Entry 5WNT (X-ray diffraction, 3.30 A resolution); this record covers chains A and D of the 23 polymer chains in the assembly.

Chain A:
Molecule: 16S Ribosomal RNA rRNA
From: Thermus thermophilus (strain HB8 / ATCC 27634 / DSM 579)
Sequence (1522 nucleotides; each row starts with the number of its first residue; note: 42 numbers in that range are skipped by the numbering (no residue carries them; nothing is unmodelled there); a row labelled like 190A-190L holds insertion residues (190A, then the next letters in order); numbering starts at 0):
     0 UUUGUUGGAG AGUUUGAUCC UGGCUCAGGG UGAACGCUGG CGGCGUGCCU AAGACAUGCA
    60 AGUCGUGCGG G
    73 CCGCGGGGUU UU
    88 ACUCCG
    95 UGGUC
   101 AGCGGCGGAC GGGUGAGUAA CGCGUGGGU
  129A G
   130 ACCUACCCGG AAGAGGGGGA CAACCCGGGG AAACUCGGGC UAAUCCCCCA UGUGGACCCG
   190 C
190A-190L CCCUUGGGGUGU
   191 GUCCAAAGGG CUUU
   216 GCCCGCUUCC GGAUGGGCCC GCGUCCCAUC AGCUAGUUGG UGGGGUAAUG GCCCACCAAG
   276 GCGACGACGG GUAGCCGGUC UGAGAGGAUG GCCGGCCACA GGGGCACUGA GACACGGGCC
   336 CCACUCCUAC GGGAGGCAGC AGUUAGGAAU CUUCCGCAAU GGGCGCAAGC CUGACGGAGC
   396 GACGCCGCUU GGAGGAAGAA GCCCUUCGGG GUGUAAACUC CUGAA
   442 CCCGGGACGA AACCCCCGAC GA
   474 GGGGACUGAC GGUACCGGG
   494 GUAAUAGCGC CGGCCAACUC CGUGCCAGCA GCCGCGGUAA UACGGAGGGC GCGAGCGUUA
   554 CCCGGAUUCA CUGGGCGUAA AGGGCGUGUA GGCGGCCUGG GGCGUCCCAU GUGAAAGACC
   614 ACGGCUCAAC CGUGGGGGAG CGUGGGAUAC GCUCAGGCUA GACGGUGGGA GAGGGUGGUG
   674 GAAUUCCCGG AGUAGCGGUG AAAUGCGCAG AUACCGGGAG GAACGCCGAU GGCGAAGGCA
   734 GCCACCUGGU CCACCCGUGA CGCUGAGGCG CGAAAGCGUG GGGAGCAAAC CGGAUUAGAU
   794 ACCCGGGUAG UCCACGCCCU AAACGAUGCG CGCUAGGUCU CUGGGUCU
   848 CCUGGGGGCC GAAGCUAACG CGUUAAGCGC GCCGCCUGGG GAGUACGGCC GCAAGGCUGA
   908 AACUCAAAGG AAUUGACGGG GGCCCGCACA AGCGGUGGAG CAUGUGGUUU AAUUCGAAGX
   968 AACGCGAAGA ACCUUACCAG GCCUUGACAU GCUAGG
 1003A G
  1004 AACCCGGGUG AAAGCCUGGG GUGCCCC
1030A-1030D GCGA
  1031 GGGGAGCCCU AGCACAGGUG CUGCAUGGCC GUCGUCAGCU CGUGCCGUGA GGUGUUGGGU
  1091 UAAGUCCCGC AACGAGCGCA ACCCCCGCCG UUAGUUGCCA GCGGUUCGGC CGGGCACUCU
  1151 AACGGGACUG CCCGCGAAA
  1171 GCGGGAGGAA GGAGGGGACG ACGUCUGGUC AGCAUGGCCC UUACGGCCUG GGCGACACAC
  1231 GUGCUACAAU GCCCACUACA AAGCGAUGCC ACCCGGCAAC GGGGAGCUAA UCGCAAAAAG
  1291 GUGGGCCCAG UUCGGAUUGG GGUCUGCAAC CCGACCCCAU GAAGCCGGAA UCGCUAGUAA
  1351 UCGCGGAUCA G
 1361A C
  1362 CAUGCCGCGG UGAAUACGUU CCCGGGCCUU GUACACACXG CCXGUXACGC CAUGGGAGCG
  1422 GGCUCUACCC GAAGUCGCCG GG
  1446 AGCCUACGGG
  1459 CAGGCGCCGA GGGUAGGGCC CGUGACUGGG GCGAAGUCGU AACAAGGUAG CUGUACCGGA
  1519 AGGUGCGGCU GGAUCCACUC CUUUCU
Unresolved in the structure: 0-4, 1534-1538
Modified / non-standard residues: PSU (pseudouridine-5'-monophosphate) at position 516, 7MG (7N-methyl-8-hydroguanosine-5'-monophosphate) at position 527, M2G (N2-dimethylguanosine-5'-monophosphate) at position 966, 5MC (5-methylcytidine-5'-monophosphate) at position 967, 2MG (2N-methylguanosine-5'-monophosphate) at position 1207, 5MC (5-methylcytidine-5'-monophosphate) at position 1400, 4OC (4n,o2'-methylcytidine-5'-monophosphate) at position 1402, 5MC (5-methylcytidine-5'-monophosphate) at position 1404, 5MC (5-methylcytidine-5'-monophosphate) at position 1407, UR3 (3-methyluridine-5'-monophoshate) at position 1498, MA6 (6N-dimethyladenosine-5'-monophoshate) at position 1518, MA6 (6N-dimethyladenosine-5'-monophoshate) at position 1519, PSU (pseudouridine-5'-monophosphate) at position 1540, PSU (pseudouridine-5'-monophosphate) at position 1541
Sequence notes: conflict C1534 (A132811 in 55771382), A1535 (C132812 in 55771382)
Bound ions: Mg2+ site 1: G6 (shared with Ser83(D) of chain D); Mg2+ site 2 near G15 (its only coordinating residue here); Mg2+ site 3 near G21 (its only coordinating residue here); Mg2+ site 4 near G28 (its only coordinating residue here); Mg2+ site 5 near G46 (its only coordinating residue here); Mg2+ site 6 near C48 (its only coordinating residue here); Mg2+ site 7 near A53 (its only coordinating residue here); Mg2+ site 8 near G61 (its only coordinating residue here); Mg2+ site 9: G70, U98; K+ site 1: A109, A329, G331; Mg2+ site 10 near G117 (its only coordinating residue here); Mg2+ site 11: G124, U125; 91 more Mg2+ sites not listed; 11 more K+ sites not listed
Residues lining bound ligands: B6M ((1R,2S,3S,4R,6R)-4,6-diamino-2-{[3-O-(2,6-diamino-2,6-dideoxy-alpha-L-altropyranosyl)-beta-L-arabinofuranosyl]oxy}-3-hydroxycyclohexyl 2-amino-2-deoxy-alpha-D-allopyranoside): G1405, U1406, 5MC_1407, A1408, C1409, G1489, C1490, G1491, A1492, A1493, G1494, U1495

Chain D:
Protein: Ribosomal protein S4
From: Thermus thermophilus (strain HB8 / ATCC 27634 / DSM 579)
UniProt: P80373 (RS4_THET8); residue numbers follow UniProt; this construct covers 2-209
Sequence (208 residues; numbered 2 to 209; the number before each row is that of its first residue):
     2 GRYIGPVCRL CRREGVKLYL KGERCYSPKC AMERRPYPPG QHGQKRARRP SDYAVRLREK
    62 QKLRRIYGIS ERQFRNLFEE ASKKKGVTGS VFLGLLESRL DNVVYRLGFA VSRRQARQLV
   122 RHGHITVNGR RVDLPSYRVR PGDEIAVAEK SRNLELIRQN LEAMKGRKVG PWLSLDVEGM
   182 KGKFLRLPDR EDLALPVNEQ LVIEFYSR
Bound ions: Zn2+: Cys9, Cys12, Cys26, Cys31; Mg2+ site 1: Ala82, Lys85, Thr89; Mg2+ site 2: Ser83 (shared with G6(A) of chain A)
Swiss-Prot annotation at these positions:
  - binding site (Zn(2+)): Cys9, Cys12, Cys26, Cys31

Chain A / chain D interface:
Pairs across the interface (120; chain A residue first):
  A8(A) - Arg57(D)  base contact
  A8(A) - Glu205(D)  hydrogen bond to the base
  A8(A) - Ser208(D)  hydrogen bond to the base
  A8(A) - Arg209(D)  base contact
  A26(A) - Arg209(D)  hydrogen bond to the sugar
  G28(A) - Arg76(D)  salt bridge to the phosphate
  C400(A) - Arg73(D)  salt bridge to the phosphate
  C401(A) - Arg73(D)  salt bridge to the phosphate
  C401(A) - Asn77(D)  hydrogen bond to the phosphate
  G402(A) - Gln74(D)  phosphate contact
  G402(A) - Leu135(D)  sugar contact
  G402(A) - Ser137(D)  hydrogen bond to the phosphate
  C403(A) - Gln74(D)  hydrogen bond to the phosphate
  C403(A) - Arg122(D)  hydrogen bond to the sugar
  C403(A) - Pro136(D)  phosphate contact
  C403(A) - Ser137(D)  hydrogen bond to the phosphate
  U404(A) - Gly2(D)  hydrogen bond to the base
  U404(A) - Arg3(D)  salt bridge to the phosphate
  U404(A) - Arg118(D)  salt bridge to the phosphate
  U404(A) - Arg122(D)  phosphate contact
  U405(A) - Gly2(D)  hydrogen bond to the base
  U405(A) - Arg3(D)  salt bridge to the phosphate
  G406(A) - Ile5(D)  sugar contact
  G406(A) - Gln119(D)  hydrogen bond to the base
  G407(A) - Arg3(D)  salt bridge to the phosphate
  G407(A) - Ile5(D)  phosphate contact
  G407(A) - Ser113(D)  phosphate contact
  G407(A) - Arg115(D)  salt bridge to the phosphate
  G407(A) - Gln116(D)  hydrogen bond to the sugar
  G407(A) - Gln119(D)  hydrogen bond to the sugar
  A408(A) - Leu21(D)  phosphate contact
  A408(A) - Lys22(D)  phosphate contact
  A408(A) - Ser113(D)  hydrogen bond to the phosphate
  A408(A) - Gln116(D)  hydrogen bond to the sugar
  G409(A) - Lys22(D)  phosphate contact
  G409(A) - Glu24(D)  phosphate contact
  G409(A) - Arg25(D)  phosphate contact
  G410(A) - Lys22(D)  hydrogen bond to the base
  G410(A) - Arg25(D)  salt bridge to the phosphate
  G410(A) - Lys30(D)  salt bridge to the phosphate
  A411(A) - Arg25(D)  salt bridge to the phosphate
  A411(A) - Lys30(D)  salt bridge to the phosphate
  A412(A) - Arg35(D)  base contact
  G413(A) - Arg35(D)  hydrogen bond to the base
  G413(A) - Arg36(D)  base contact
  C419(A) - Gln42(D)  sugar contact
  G425(A) - Gln45(D)  hydrogen bond to the phosphate
  G426(A) - Arg36(D)  salt bridge to the phosphate
  G426(A) - Tyr38(D)  hydrogen bond to the phosphate
  G426(A) - Gly41(D)  sugar contact
  G426(A) - Gln42(D)  hydrogen bond to the sugar
  G426(A) - Gln45(D)  hydrogen bond to the phosphate
  U427(A) - Arg13(D)  salt bridge to the phosphate
  U427(A) - Arg36(D)  salt bridge to the phosphate
  U427(A) - Pro40(D)  phosphate contact
  U427(A) - Gly41(D)  hydrogen bond to the phosphate
  G428(A) - Pro7(D)  sugar contact
  G428(A) - Arg13(D)  phosphate contact
  G428(A) - Arg36(D)  hydrogen bond to the sugar
  U429(A) - Lys22(D)  hydrogen bond to the phosphate
  U429(A) - Arg25(D)  hydrogen bond to the sugar
  U429(A) - Ala32(D)  phosphate contact
  U429(A) - Arg36(D)  salt bridge to the phosphate
  A430(A) - Pro7(D)  phosphate contact
  A430(A) - Val8(D)  hydrogen bond to the phosphate
  A430(A) - Cys9(D)  hydrogen bond to the phosphate
  A430(A) - Arg10(D)  phosphate contact
  A430(A) - Lys22(D)  salt bridge to the phosphate
  C436(A) - Glu156(D)  sugar contact
  U437(A) - Gln119(D)  base contact
  U437(A) - His123(D)  hydrogen bond to the sugar
  U437(A) - His125(D)  hydrogen bond to the phosphate
  U437(A) - Leu155(D)  sugar contact
  G438(A) - His123(D)  sugar contact
  G438(A) - His125(D)  salt bridge to the phosphate
  C489(A) - Arg132(D)  salt bridge to the phosphate
  G490(A) - Arg132(D)  salt bridge to the phosphate
  A496(A) - Gln119(D)  base contact
  A496(A) - His123(D)  base contact
  C508(A) - Arg209(D)  salt bridge to the phosphate
  A509(A) - Ser52(D)  hydrogen bond to the phosphate
  A509(A) - Tyr54(D)  phosphate contact
  A509(A) - Ala55(D)  sugar contact
  C511(A) - His43(D)  hydrogen bond to the base
  C511(A) - Lys46(D)  phosphate contact
  C511(A) - Arg49(D)  salt bridge to the phosphate
  U512(A) - Gln42(D)  hydrogen bond to the sugar
  U512(A) - His43(D)  sugar contact
  U512(A) - Lys46(D)  salt bridge to the phosphate
  G540(A) - Gln42(D)  base contact
  G540(A) - His43(D)  base contact
  G541(A) - Gly41(D)  sugar contact
  G541(A) - Gln42(D)  hydrogen bond to the sugar
  G542(A) - Arg10(D)  salt bridge to the phosphate
  G542(A) - Arg14(D)  hydrogen bond to the phosphate
  G542(A) - Gly41(D)  sugar contact
  C543(A) - Arg10(D)  salt bridge to the phosphate
  C543(A) - Arg14(D)  salt bridge to the phosphate
  C543(A) - Arg59(D)  phosphate contact
  G544(A) - Leu58(D)  phosphate contact
  G544(A) - Arg59(D)  salt bridge to the phosphate
  G544(A) - Gln62(D)  hydrogen bond to the phosphate
  G544(A) - Arg66(D)  salt bridge to the phosphate
  C545(A) - Lys61(D)  salt bridge to the phosphate
  C545(A) - Gln62(D)  hydrogen bond to the phosphate
  C545(A) - Arg65(D)  salt bridge to the phosphate
  C545(A) - Glu72(D)  phosphate contact
  G546(A) - Tyr4(D)  base contact
  G546(A) - Arg65(D)  salt bridge to the phosphate
  G546(A) - Glu72(D)  hydrogen bond to the phosphate
  G546(A) - Arg73(D)  hydrogen bond to the phosphate
  A547(A) - Gly2(D)  hydrogen bond to the phosphate
  G616(A) - Arg141(D)  salt bridge to the phosphate
  U619(A) - Arg132(D)  base contact
  U619(A) - Val133(D)  base contact
  U619(A) - Asp134(D)  hydrogen bond to the base
  U619(A) - Leu135(D)  base contact
  C620(A) - Leu135(D)  base contact
  C620(A) - Ser137(D)  hydrogen bond to the base
  C620(A) - Tyr138(D)  sugar contact
Interface residues without a listed pair, chain A (51 interface residues in all): C435, A439, G491, A499, C613, A614
Interface residues without a listed pair, chain D (70 interface residues in all): Gly6, Ser71, Lys84, Lys85, Val112, Arg139, Lys151, Phe206

In short:
The interface between chain A and chain D involves 51 residues on one side and 70 on the other, with 41
hydrogen bonds and 32 salt bridges. Polar contacts include A8(A)-Glu205(D), A8(A)-Ser208(D) and
U404(A)-Gly2(D). Bound to chain A: compound B6M.
Chain A is 16S Ribosomal RNA rRNA and chain D is Ribosomal protein S4, both from Thermus thermophilus (strain
HB8 / ATCC 27634 / DSM 579); the structure, Crystal Structure of 30S ribosomal subunit from Thermus
thermophilus, was determined by X-ray diffraction (same publication as 5WNP, 5WNQ, 5WNR, 5WNS, 5WNU and 5WNV).
